PDB entry 8Z0H | X-ray diffraction, 1.72 A resolution | chains A and C of the 3 polymer chains in the assembly

Chain A:
Protein: MHC class I alpha chain 2
Organism: Gallus gallus
UniProtKB: O46789 (O46789_CHICK); residues 1-272 here correspond to UniProt positions 22-293 (UniProt number = residue number + 21)
Amino-acid sequence (273 residues; row label = number of the first residue in the row; numbering starts at 0):
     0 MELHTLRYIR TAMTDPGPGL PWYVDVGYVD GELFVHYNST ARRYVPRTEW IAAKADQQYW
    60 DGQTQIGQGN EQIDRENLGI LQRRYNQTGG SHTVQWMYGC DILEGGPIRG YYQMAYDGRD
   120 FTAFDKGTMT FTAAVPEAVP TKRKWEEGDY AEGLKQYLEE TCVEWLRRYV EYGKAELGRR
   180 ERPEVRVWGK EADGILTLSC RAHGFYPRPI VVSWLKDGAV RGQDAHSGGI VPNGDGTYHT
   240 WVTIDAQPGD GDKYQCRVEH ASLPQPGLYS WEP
Differences from the reference sequence: initiating methionine (0)
Disulfides: C99-C161, C199-C255

Chain C:
Protein: Gag protein
UniProtKB: G0Z7Q1 (G0Z7Q1_ALV); residues 301-309 here correspond to UniProt positions 374-382 (UniProt number = residue number + 73)
Amino-acid sequence (9 residues; each row starts with the number of its first residue):
   301 SALQAFREV

How chain A and chain C interact:
Residue-residue contacts (43; chain A residue first):
  Y7(A) with S301(C), hydrogen bond (side chain-backbone); A302(C), hydrogen bond (side chain-backbone)
  R9(A) with A305(C)
  Y43(A) with A302(C)
  Q62(A) with S301(C), hydrogen bond; A302(C), hydrogen bond (side chain-backbone)
  I65(A) with S301(C); A302(C), hydrophobic; L303(C); Q304(C)
  G68(A) with Q304(C)
  N69(A) with L303(C), hydrogen bond (side chain-backbone); Q304(C); A305(C), hydrogen bond (side chain-backbone)
  I72(A) with A305(C); E308(C)
  E75(A) with E308(C)
  N76(A) with E308(C); V309(C), hydrogen bond (side chain-backbone)
  I79(A) with E308(C); V309(C), hydrophobic
  L80(A) with V309(C), hydrophobic
  R83(A) with V309(C), hydrogen bond (side chain-backbone)
  Y97(A) with A302(C); L303(C), hydrogen bond (side chain-backbone)
  Y111(A) with L303(C), hydrophobic; F306(C), hydrophobic
  M113(A) with V309(C), hydrophobic
  T140(A) with V309(C), hydrogen bond (side chain-backbone)
  K143(A) with R307(C); E308(C), salt bridge; V309(C), hydrogen bond (side chain-backbone)
  W144(A) with F306(C), hydrophobic; R307(C); E308(C), hydrogen bond (side chain-backbone)
  Y149(A) with F306(C), hydrophobic; R307(C), hydrogen bond
  L153(A) with L303(C), hydrophobic
  Y156(A) with S301(C), hydrogen bond (side chain-backbone); A302(C); L303(C), hydrophobic
  W164(A) with S301(C)
  Y168(A) with S301(C), hydrogen bond (side chain-backbone)
Other interface residues (no listed pair), chain A (28 interface residues in all): L5, Q64, W95, F130

In short:
Chain A and chain C form an interface of 28 and 9 residues respectively, with 15 hydrogen bonds and 1 salt
bridge. Among the polar pairs are K143(A)-E308(C), Y7(A)-S301(C) and Y7(A)-A302(C).
Chain A is MHC class I alpha chain 2 (Gallus gallus) and chain C is Gag protein; the structure, Crystal
structure of 9-mer peptide from ALV-J in complex with BF2*0201, was determined by X-ray diffraction.
